PDB entry 9H4R | X-ray diffraction, 1.53 A resolution | chains A and H of the 3 polymer chains in the assembly

Chain A:
Name: Zona pellucida sperm-binding protein 2
From: Mus musculus
UniProtKB: P20239 (ZP2_MOUSE); residue numbers follow UniProt; this construct covers 35-138
Chain sequence (112 residues; numbered 35 to 146; the number before each row is that of its first residue):
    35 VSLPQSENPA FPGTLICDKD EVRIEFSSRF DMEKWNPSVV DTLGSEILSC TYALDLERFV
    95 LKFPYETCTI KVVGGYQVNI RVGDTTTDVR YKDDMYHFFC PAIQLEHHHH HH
Not modelled in the structure: 35-40, 137-146
Construct notes: engineered mutation S83 (Asn in P20239); expression tag (139-146)
Disulfide bonds: C51-C134, C84-C102
What the authors report for this chain:
  - contacts within the chain: R115-D127

Chain H:
Name: Heavy chain variable (VH) domain of anti-ZP2 monoclonal antibody IE-3
From: Rattus norvegicus
Notes: antibody fragment or engineered binder
Chain sequence (123 residues; numbered 17 to 139; the number before each row is that of its first residue):
    17 ETGQVQLQQS GAELVKPGSS VKISCKASGY TFTSDDMHWI KQQPGNGLEW IGWIYPGNDD
    77 TKYNQKFNGK ATLTADKSSS TVYMQLSSLT SEDSAVYFCA RGDLNYGGSM DAWGQGTSVT
   137 VSS
Not modelled in the structure: 17-19
Disulfide bonds: C41-C115

Chain A / chain H interface:
Contacting residue pairs (13):
  N42(A) - K78(H)
  P43(A) - K78(H)
  D122(A) - G123(H)
  V123(A) - L120(H)
  V123(A) - G123(H)
  Y125(A) - D52(H)  hydrogen bond
  Y125(A) - H54(H)  hydrogen bond
  Y125(A) - W69(H)
  Y125(A) - G123(H)
  Y125(A) - G124(H)
  K126(A) - D52(H)  salt bridge
  K126(A) - W69(H)
  K126(A) - Y71(H)
From the paper, about this interface:
  - residue pairs: Y125(A)-D52(H) (hydrogen bond), Y125(A)-H54(H) (hydrogen bond), K126(A)-W69(H) (cation-pi contact), K126(A)-D52(H) (hydrogen bond)
  - epitope / paratope residues, chain A: V123(A), Y125(A), K126(A)
  - epitope / paratope residues, chain H: D52(H), H54(H), W69(H)

Summary:
Chain A and chain H form an interface of 6 and 8 residues respectively; the contacts include 2 hydrogen bonds
and 1 salt bridge. Polar pairs include K126(A)-D52(H), Y125(A)-D52(H) and Y125(A)-H54(H). The authors report
hydrogen bonds between Y125(A) and D52(H), Y125(A) and H54(H) and K126(A) and D52(H); a cation-pi contact
between K126(A) and W69(H). From the paper: epitope/paratope residues V123(A), Y125(A) and D52(H) among
others; contacts within the chain involving D127(A) and R115(A).
Here chain A is Zona pellucida sperm-binding protein 2 (Mus musculus) and chain H is Heavy chain variable (VH)
domain of anti-ZP2 monoclonal antibody IE-3 (Rattus norvegicus). Entry 9H4R (Structure of
fertilization-blocking monoclonal antibody IE-3 VHVL bound to the ZP-N1 domain of mouse ZP2 (crystal ...) was
determined by X-ray diffraction together with 9H4S from the same study.
